Entry 5WCU (X-ray diffraction, 5.53 A resolution (low resolution: residue-level contacts below are approximate; hydrogen-bond / salt-bridge calls are withheld)); this record covers chains E and J of the 11 polymer chains in the assembly.

Chain E:
Molecule: Histone H3
Source organism: Drosophila melanogaster
UniProt: P02299 (H3_DROME); residues 38-135 here correspond to UniProt positions 39-136 (UniProt number = residue number + 1)
Sequence (98 residues; each row starts with the number of its first residue):
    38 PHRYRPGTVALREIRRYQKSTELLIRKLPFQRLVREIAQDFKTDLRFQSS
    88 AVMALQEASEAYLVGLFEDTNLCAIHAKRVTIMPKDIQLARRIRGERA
Not modelled in the structure: 135

Chain J:
Molecule: 167-nt DNA strand
Sequence (167 nucleotides; row label = number of the first residue in the row):
     1 ATCTACATGCATCGGATGTATATATCTGACACGTGCCTGGAGACTAGGGA
    51 GTAATCCCCTTGGCGGTTAAAACGCGGGGGACAGCGCGTACGTGCGTTTA
   101 AGCGGTGCTAGAGCTGTCTACGACCAATTGAGCGGCCTCGGCACCGGGAT
   151 TCTCGATGGCGGCCGAT

How chain E and chain J interact:
Contacting residue pairs (24; chain E residue first):
  Tyr41(E) - DT153(J)
  Tyr41(E) - DC154(J)
  Arg42(E) - DG79(J)
  Arg42(E) - DC154(J)
  Arg42(E) - DG155(J)
  Pro43(E) - DG78(J)
  Pro43(E) - DG79(J)
  Thr45(E) - DC154(J)
  Arg63(E) - DA70(J)
  Arg72(E) - DT61(J)
  Leu82(E) - DT61(J)
  Arg83(E) - DT60(J)
  Arg83(E) - DT61(J)
  Phe84(E) - DT60(J)
  Phe84(E) - DT61(J)
  Gln85(E) - DT60(J)
  Ser86(E) - DT60(J)
  Lys115(E) - DA81(J)
  Arg116(E) - DA81(J)
  Arg116(E) - DC82(J)
  Val117(E) - DG80(J)
  Val117(E) - DA81(J)
  Thr118(E) - DG80(J)
  Thr118(E) - DA81(J)
Also at the interface, not in a pair above, chain E (17 interface residues in all): Arg40, Met120
Also at the interface, not in a pair above, chain J (12 interface residues in all): DA71

In short:
The interface between chain E and chain J involves 17 residues on one side and 12 on the other.
Chain E is Histone H3 (Drosophila melanogaster) and chain J is a 167-nt DNA strand; the structure, Crystal
structure of 167 bp nucleosome bound to the globular domain of linker histone H5, was determined by X-ray
diffraction.
